Entry 8S5L (electron microscopy, 3.80 A resolution); this record covers chains A and B of the 4 polymer chains in the assembly.

# Chain A
Molecule: Cystathionine beta-synthase
Organism: Homo sapiens
Notes: EC 4.2.1.22
Reference sequence: P35520 (CBS_HUMAN); residues 1-551 here = UniProt positions 1-551
Sequence (552 residues; row label = number of the first residue in the row; numbering starts at 0):
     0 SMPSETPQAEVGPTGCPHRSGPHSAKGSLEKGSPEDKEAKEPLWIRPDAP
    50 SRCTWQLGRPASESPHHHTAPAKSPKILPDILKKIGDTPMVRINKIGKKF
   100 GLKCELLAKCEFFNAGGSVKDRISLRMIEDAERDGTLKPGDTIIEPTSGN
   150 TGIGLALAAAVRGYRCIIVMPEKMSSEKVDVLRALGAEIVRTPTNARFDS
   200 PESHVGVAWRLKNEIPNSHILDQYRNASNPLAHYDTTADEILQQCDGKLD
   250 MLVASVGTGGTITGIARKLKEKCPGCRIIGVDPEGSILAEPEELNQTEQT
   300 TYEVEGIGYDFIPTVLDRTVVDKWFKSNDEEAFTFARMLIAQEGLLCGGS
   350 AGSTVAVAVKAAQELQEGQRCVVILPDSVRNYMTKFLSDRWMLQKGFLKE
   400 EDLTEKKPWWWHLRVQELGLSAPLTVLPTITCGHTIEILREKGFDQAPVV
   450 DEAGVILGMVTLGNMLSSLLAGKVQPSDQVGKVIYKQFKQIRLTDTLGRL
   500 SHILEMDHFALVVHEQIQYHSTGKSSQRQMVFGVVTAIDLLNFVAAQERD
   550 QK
Unresolved in the structure: 0-41, 405-551
Modified positions: Lys119 ((2S)-2-amino-6-[[3-hydroxy-2-methyl-5-(phosphonooxymethyl)pyridin-4-yl]methylideneamino]hexanoic acid; LLP)
Sequence notes: expression tag (0)
Metal / ion sites: heme Fe near His65 (its only coordinating residue here)
Small-molecule neighbours: heme (HEM): Pro49, Ser50, Arg51, Cys52, Thr53, Trp54, Arg58, Pro59, Glu62, Ser63, Pro64, His65, Arg224, Ala226, Pro229, Leu230, Tyr233, Gly263, Arg266, Thr313, Val314
Curated features (UniProtKB/Swiss-Prot):
  - binding site (heme): Cys52, His65
  - binding site (pyridoxal 5'-phosphate): Asn149, Gly256 to Thr260, Ser349
  - modified residue: Ser27 (Phosphoserine), Lys119 (N6-(pyridoxal phosphate)lysine), Ser199 (Phosphoserine)
  - cross-link: Lys211 (Glycyl lysine isopeptide (Lys-Gly) (interchain with G-Cter in SUMO))
  - natural variant: Arg18 (R18C: Results in 1/3 to 2/3 the enzyme activity of the wild-type), Pro49 (P49L: In CBSD), Arg58 (R58W: In CBSD), His65 (H65R: In CBSD), Pro78 (P78R: In CBSD), Gly85 (G85R: In CBSD), Thr87 (T87N: In CBSD), Pro88 (P88S: In CBSD), Leu101 (L101P: In CBSD), Lys102 (K102N: In CBSD; K102Q), Cys109 (C109R: In CBSD), Ala114 (A114V: In CBSD), 81 further natural variant entries in UniProt
  - mutagenesis: Cys272 (C272A: Reduced heme content and cystathionine beta-synthase activity), Cys275 (C275S: Reduced heme content and cystathionine beta-synthase activity)

# Chain B
Molecule: Cystathionine beta-synthase
Organism: Homo sapiens
Notes: EC 4.2.1.22
Reference sequence: P35520 (CBS_HUMAN); residues 1-551 here = UniProt positions 1-551
Sequence (552 residues; each row starts with the number of its first residue; numbering starts at 0):
     0 SMPSETPQAEVGPTGCPHRSGPHSAKGSLEKGSPEDKEAKEPLWIRPDAP
    50 SRCTWQLGRPASESPHHHTAPAKSPKILPDILKKIGDTPMVRINKIGKKF
   100 GLKCELLAKCEFFNAGGSVKDRISLRMIEDAERDGTLKPGDTIIEPTSGN
   150 TGIGLALAAAVRGYRCIIVMPEKMSSEKVDVLRALGAEIVRTPTNARFDS
   200 PESHVGVAWRLKNEIPNSHILDQYRNASNPLAHYDTTADEILQQCDGKLD
   250 MLVASVGTGGTITGIARKLKEKCPGCRIIGVDPEGSILAEPEELNQTEQT
   300 TYEVEGIGYDFIPTVLDRTVVDKWFKSNDEEAFTFARMLIAQEGLLCGGS
   350 AGSTVAVAVKAAQELQEGQRCVVILPDSVRNYMTKFLSDRWMLQKGFLKE
   400 EDLTEKKPWWWHLRVQELGLSAPLTVLPTITCGHTIEILREKGFDQAPVV
   450 DEAGVILGMVTLGNMLSSLLAGKVQPSDQVGKVIYKQFKQIRLTDTLGRL
   500 SHILEMDHFALVVHEQIQYHSTGKSSQRQMVFGVVTAIDLLNFVAAQERD
   550 QK
Unresolved in the structure: 0-41, 549-551
Sequence notes: expression tag (0)
Metal / ion sites: heme Fe near His65 (its only coordinating residue here)
Small-molecule neighbours:
  - heme (HEM): Pro49, Ser50, Arg51, Cys52, Thr53, Trp54, Arg58, Pro59, Glu62, Ser63, Pro64, His65, Arg224, Ala226, Pro229, Leu230, Tyr233, Gly263, Arg266, Thr313, Val314
  - pyridoxal phosphate (PLP): Val118, Lys119, Asn149, Thr150, Asn228, His232, Ser254, Val255, Gly256, Thr257, Gly258, Gly259, Thr260, Gly305, Ile306, Ser349, Pro375, Asp376, Tyr381
Curated features (UniProtKB/Swiss-Prot):
  - binding site (heme): Cys52, His65
  - binding site (pyridoxal 5'-phosphate): Asn149, Gly256 to Thr260, Ser349
  - modified residue: Ser27 (Phosphoserine), Lys119 (N6-(pyridoxal phosphate)lysine), Ser199 (Phosphoserine)
  - cross-link: Lys211 (Glycyl lysine isopeptide (Lys-Gly) (interchain with G-Cter in SUMO))
  - natural variant: Arg18 (R18C: Results in 1/3 to 2/3 the enzyme activity of the wild-type), Pro49 (P49L: In CBSD), Arg58 (R58W: In CBSD), His65 (H65R: In CBSD), Pro78 (P78R: In CBSD), Gly85 (G85R: In CBSD), Thr87 (T87N: In CBSD), Pro88 (P88S: In CBSD), Leu101 (L101P: In CBSD), Lys102 (K102N: In CBSD; K102Q), Cys109 (C109R: In CBSD), Ala114 (A114V: In CBSD), 81 further natural variant entries in UniProt
  - mutagenesis: Cys272 (C272A: Reduced heme content and cystathionine beta-synthase activity), Cys275 (C275S: Reduced heme content and cystathionine beta-synthase activity)

# Interface between chain A and chain B
Pairs across the interface - 86 pairs, chain A then chain B:
  Lys75(A) with Gln243(B), hydrogen bond (backbone-side chain)
  Ile76(A) with Met89(B); Arg91(B); Gln243(B); Arg369(B)
  Leu77(A) with Pro88(B), hydrophobic; Met89(B), hydrogen bond (backbone-backbone); Arg91(B)
  Pro78(A) with Arg91(B); Asn93(B), hydrogen bond (backbone-side chain)
  Asp79(A) with Glu342(B)
  Ile80(A) with Glu342(B); Leu344(B), hydrophobic
  Lys83(A) with Pro88(B)
  Pro88(A) with Leu77(B), hydrophobic; Lys83(B)
  Met89(A) with Ile76(B); Leu77(B), hydrogen bond (backbone-backbone)
  Val90(A) with Leu77(B)
  Arg91(A) with Ile76(B); Leu77(B), hydrogen bond (backbone-backbone)
  Asn93(A) with Pro78(B), hydrogen bond (side chain-backbone)
  Lys94(A) with Val160(B), hydrogen bond (side chain-backbone)
  Glu104(A) with Ile76(B)
  Phe112(A) with Lys83(B); Phe112(B); Asn113(B)
  Ala114(A) with Leu345(B)
  Ala159(A) with Lys94(B); Ala340(B)
  Val160(A) with Lys94(B), hydrogen bond (backbone-side chain); Glu342(B)
  Glu171(A) with Gln486(B), hydrogen bond; Met505(B); Asp506(B); His507(B)
  Glu176(A) with Met382(B)
  Val180(A) with Met382(B), hydrophobic
  Arg182(A) with Glu504(B), salt bridge
  Ala183(A) with Ile339(B); Ala340(B)
  Ile188(A) with Glu504(B)
  Val189(A) with Ala536(B), hydrophobic
  Arg190(A) with Leu503(B); Glu504(B), hydrogen bond (side chain-backbone); Met505(B); His507(B)
  Pro192(A) with Tyr484(B), hydrophobic; His507(B)
  Asn194(A) with Tyr484(B)
  Ala195(A) with Tyr484(B)
  Arg196(A) with Ser466(B), hydrogen bond; Ala470(B)
  Asp198(A) with Ser466(B), hydrogen bond
  Pro200(A) with Gly462(B)
  Glu201(A) with Asn463(B); Tyr484(B), hydrogen bond
  Arg209(A) with Ile537(B)
  Leu210(A) with Ile537(B), hydrophobic
  Glu213(A) with Leu540(B); Asn541(B)
  Ile214(A) with Leu540(B), hydrophobic
  Gln242(A) with Lys75(B)
  Gln243(A) with Lys75(B); Ile76(B)
  Asp245(A) with Lys75(B), salt bridge
  Ile339(A) with Leu184(B)
  Ala340(A) with Ala159(B); Ala183(B); Leu184(B)
  Glu342(A) with Asp79(B); Ile80(B)
  Gly343(A) with Ile80(B); Leu156(B); Val160(B)
  Leu344(A) with Ile80(B), hydrophobic
  Leu345(A) with Arg379(B)
  Arg379(A) with Leu345(B); Val378(B); Arg379(B); Met382(B)
  Met382(A) with Glu176(B); Val180(B), hydrophobic; Arg379(B)
  Leu386(A) with Val180(B), hydrophobic; Ala183(B), hydrophobic
Interface residues without a listed pair, chain A (59 interface residues in all): Leu106, Asn113, Leu156, Val178, Leu184, Thr191, Ser199, Cys244, Thr299, Asp388
Interface residues without a listed pair, chain B (58 interface residues in all): Val90, Leu106, Ala114, Asp179, Arg182, Gly343, Leu386, Ser467, Lys472, Ile483, Phe508, Ala544

# In short
The interface between chain A and chain B involves 59 residues on one side and 58 on the other; the contacts
include 13 hydrogen bonds and 2 salt bridges. Among the polar pairs are Arg182(A)-Glu504(B),
Asp245(A)-Lys75(B) and Lys75(A)-Gln243(B). Chain A binds heme.
Chain A is Cystathionine beta-synthase and chain B is Cystathionine beta-synthase, both from Homo sapiens; the
structure, Full-length human cystathionine beta-synthase, basal state, partially degraded tetramer, was
determined by electron microscopy together with 8S5H, 8S5I, 8S5J, 8S5K and 8S5M from the same study.
